PDB entry 5J7V | electron microscopy, 15.50 A resolution (very low resolution: no residue pairs are listed; an interface is given only as per-side residue counts) | chains B and C of the 3 polymer chains in the assembly

[Chain B (and C)]
Molecule: major capsid protein
Notes: chain C of this document is another copy of the same molecule, construct and numbering; everything in this record applies to it too
Chain sequence (645 residues; each row starts with the number of its first residue; numbering starts at 0):
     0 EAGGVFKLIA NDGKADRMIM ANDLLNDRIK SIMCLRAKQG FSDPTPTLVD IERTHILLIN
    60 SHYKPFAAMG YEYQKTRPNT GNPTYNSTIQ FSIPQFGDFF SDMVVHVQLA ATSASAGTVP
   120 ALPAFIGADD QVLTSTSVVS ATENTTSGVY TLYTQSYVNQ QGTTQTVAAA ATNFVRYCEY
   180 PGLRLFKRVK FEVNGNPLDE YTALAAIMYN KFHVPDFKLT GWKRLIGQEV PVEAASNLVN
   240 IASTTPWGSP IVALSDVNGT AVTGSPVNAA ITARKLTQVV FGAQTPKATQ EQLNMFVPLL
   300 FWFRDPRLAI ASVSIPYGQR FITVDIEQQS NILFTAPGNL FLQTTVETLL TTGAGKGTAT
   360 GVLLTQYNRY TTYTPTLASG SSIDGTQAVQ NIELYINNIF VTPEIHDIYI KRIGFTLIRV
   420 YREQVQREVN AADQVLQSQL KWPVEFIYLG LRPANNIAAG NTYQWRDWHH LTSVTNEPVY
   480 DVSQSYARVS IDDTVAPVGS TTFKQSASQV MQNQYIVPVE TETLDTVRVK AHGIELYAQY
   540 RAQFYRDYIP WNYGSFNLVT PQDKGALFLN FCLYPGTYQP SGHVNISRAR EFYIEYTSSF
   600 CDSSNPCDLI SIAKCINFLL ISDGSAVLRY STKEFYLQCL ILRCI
Disordered / not traced: 0-5, 622-644 (chain C: 0-4, 621-644)

[How chain B and chain C interact]
At this resolution (16 A) residue pairs are not listed: 154 residues of chain B and 145 of chain C lie at the interface.

[Summary]
154 residues of chain B face 145 of chain C across their interface.
Both chains are major capsid protein. Entry 5J7V (Faustovirus major capsid protein) was determined by electron
microscopy (same publication as 5J7O and 5J7U).
